Entry 4H44 (X-ray diffraction, 2.70 A resolution); this record covers chains A and G of the 8 polymer chains in the assembly.

[Chain A]
Molecule: Cytochrome b6
UniProt: P0A384 (CYB6_NOSS1); residue numbers follow UniProt; this construct covers 1-215
Sequence (215 residues; each row starts with the number of its first residue):
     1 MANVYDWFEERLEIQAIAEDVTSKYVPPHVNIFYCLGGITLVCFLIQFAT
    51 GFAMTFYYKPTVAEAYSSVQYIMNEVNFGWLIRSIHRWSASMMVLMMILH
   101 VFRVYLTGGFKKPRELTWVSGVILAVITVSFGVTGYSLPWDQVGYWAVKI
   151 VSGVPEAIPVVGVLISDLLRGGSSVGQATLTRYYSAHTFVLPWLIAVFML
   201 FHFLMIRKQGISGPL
Ion coordination: heme Fe site 1: H86, H187; heme Fe site 2: H100, H202
Small-molecule neighbours:
  - phosphatidic acid (7PH; (1R)-2-(dodecanoyloxy)-1-[(phosphonooxy)methyl]ethyl tetradecanoate): F78, W80, L81
  - Octadecane (8K6): F44, L45, F48, A49, F52, V190, W193, L194, A196, V197, M199, F203
  - beta-carotene (BCR): I32, F33, C35, I39, M96, L99
  - chlorophyll a (CLA): I98, V101, F102, Y105, W118, I123, A125, V126, V129
  - heme (HEM), molecule 1: K24, V30, N31, Y34, C35, G38, L41, V42, F203, I206, R207, G210, I211
  - heme (HEM), molecule 2: Y34, C35, L36, G37, G38, T40, L41, M93, M97, H100, V101, R103, V104, T107, G109, F110, R114, T117, W118, G121, V122, L124, A125, T128, M199, H202, F203, I206, G210, I211, S212
  - heme (HEM), molecule 3: F44, Q47, F48, G51, F52, M54, T55, Y58, V69, R83, H86, R87, A90, M93, V94, T128, F131, G132, G135, Y136, L138, P139, Y184, H187, T188, F189, P192
  - dioleoyl-phosphatidylcholine (OPC; (7R,17E)-4-hydroxy-N,N,N,7-tetramethyl-7-[(8E)-octadec-8-enoyloxy]-10-oxo-3,5,9-trioxa-4-phosphaheptacos-17-en-1-aminium 4-oxide): I39, C43, M92, M96
Curated features (UniProtKB/Swiss-Prot):
  - binding site (heme c): C35
  - binding site (heme b): H86, H100, H187, H202

[Chain G]
Molecule: Cytochrome b6-f complex subunit 5
UniProt: P58246 (PETG_NOSS1); residues 1-37 here = UniProt positions 1-37
Sequence (37 residues; numbered 1 to 37; the number before each row is that of its first residue):
     1 MVEPLLSGIVLGLIVVTLAGLFYAAYKQYKRPNELGG
Small-molecule neighbours:
  - beta-carotene (BCR): L13, V16, T17, A19, G20, Y23
  - dioleoyl-phosphatidylcholine (OPC; (7R,17E)-4-hydroxy-N,N,N,7-tetramethyl-7-[(8E)-octadec-8-enoyloxy]-10-oxo-3,5,9-trioxa-4-phosphaheptacos-17-en-1-aminium 4-oxide): L5, I9, L13

[Interface between chain A and chain G]
Pairs across the interface - 25 pairs, chain A then chain G:
  P28(A) - N33(G)
  H29(A) - Q28(G)
  N31(A) - A24(G)
  F33(A) - G20(G)
  F33(A) - L21(G)  hydrophobic
  W88(A) - L5(G)  hydrophobic
  S91(A) - L6(G)
  L95(A) - V10(G)  hydrophobic
  L95(A) - L13(G)  hydrophobic
  L99(A) - L13(G)
  L99(A) - I14(G)  hydrophobic
  L99(A) - T17(G)
  F102(A) - I14(G)  hydrophobic
  F102(A) - L18(G)  hydrophobic
  R103(A) - L21(G)
  L106(A) - L18(G)  hydrophobic
  L106(A) - L21(G)  hydrophobic
  L106(A) - F22(G)  hydrophobic
  P214(A) - Q28(G)
  P214(A) - E34(G)
  P214(A) - L35(G)
  P214(A) - G36(G)
  P214(A) - G37(G)  hydrogen bond (backbone-backbone)
  L215(A) - A25(G)  hydrophobic
  L215(A) - Q28(G)  hydrogen bond (backbone-side chain)
Other interface residues (no listed pair), chain A (16 interface residues in all): L36, M92, M96
Other interface residues (no listed pair), chain G (19 interface residues in all): I9

[Summary]
Chain A and chain G form an interface of 16 and 19 residues respectively, with 2 hydrogen bonds. Polar
contacts include L215(A)-Q28(G) and P214(A)-G37(G). Dioleoyl-phosphatidylcholine and beta-carotene are bound
between chain A and chain G.
Here chain A is Cytochrome b6 and chain G is Cytochrome b6-f complex subunit 5. Entry 4H44 (2.70 A Cytochrome
b6f Complex Structure From Nostoc PCC 7120) was determined by X-ray diffraction, deposited together with 4H13.
